PDB entry 8OPW | X-ray diffraction, 2.52 A resolution | chains C and D of the 4 polymer chains in the assembly

# Chain C (and D)
Protein: Putative acyltransferase Rv0859
Organism: Mycobacterium tuberculosis H37Rv
Notes: EC 2.3.1.-; chain D of this document is another copy of the same molecule, construct and numbering; everything in this record applies to it too
UniProtKB: O53871 (Y0859_MYCTU); numbering as in UniProt (aligned over 1-403)
Sequence (403 residues; each row starts with the number of its first residue):
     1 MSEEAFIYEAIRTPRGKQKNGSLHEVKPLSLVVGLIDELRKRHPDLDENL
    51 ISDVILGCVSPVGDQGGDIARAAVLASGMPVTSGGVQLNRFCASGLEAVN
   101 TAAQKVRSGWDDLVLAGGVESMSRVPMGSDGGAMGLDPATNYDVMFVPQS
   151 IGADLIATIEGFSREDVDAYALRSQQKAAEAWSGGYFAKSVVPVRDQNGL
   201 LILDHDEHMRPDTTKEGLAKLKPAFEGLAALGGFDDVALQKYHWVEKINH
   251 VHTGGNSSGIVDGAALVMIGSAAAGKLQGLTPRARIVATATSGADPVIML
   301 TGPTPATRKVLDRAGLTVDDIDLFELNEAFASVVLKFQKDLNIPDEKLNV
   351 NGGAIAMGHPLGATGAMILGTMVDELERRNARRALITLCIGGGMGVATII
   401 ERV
Not modelled in the structure: 1, 224-231 (chain D: 225-232)

# How chain C and chain D interact
Contacting residue pairs (110; chain C residue first):
  Ser2(C) with Met1(D)
  Lys27(C) with Leu136(D), hydrogen bond (side chain-backbone); Asp137(D)
  Leu29(C) with Ala133(D); Thr140(D)
  Asp53(C) with Arg90(D), salt bridge
  Pro61(C) with Pro61(D), hydrophobic; Asp130(D)
  Val62(C) with Val62(D), hydrophobic; Asp130(D)
  Gly63(C) with Asp130(D), hydrogen bond (backbone-backbone); Gly132(D), hydrogen bond (backbone-backbone); Ala133(D)
  Asp64(C) with Ala133(D)
  Gly66(C) with Asp130(D); Gly132(D); Ala133(D), hydrogen bond (backbone-backbone)
  Gly67(C) with Phe91(D); Asp130(D), hydrogen bond (backbone-side chain); Gly132(D)
  Asp68(C) with Asn89(D); Arg90(D); Phe91(D)
  Arg71(C) with Gly392(D), hydrogen bond (side chain-backbone); Gly393(D), hydrogen bond (side chain-backbone); Met394(D)
  Ala72(C) with Ala133(D), hydrophobic; Met134(D), hydrophobic
  Leu75(C) with Pro296(D), hydrophobic; Gly392(D)
  Val81(C) with Ala294(D); Pro296(D); Gly393(D)
  Thr82(C) with Ser292(D); Gly293(D)
  Gly84(C) with Arg90(D); Met394(D)
  Gly85(C) with Arg90(D); Met394(D)
  Val86(C) with Asn89(D); Arg90(D)
  Gln87(C) with Gln87(D), hydrogen bond; Leu88(D); Asn89(D), hydrogen bond (backbone-backbone)
  Leu88(C) with Gln87(D)
  Asn89(C) with Asp68(D); Val86(D); Gln87(D), hydrogen bond (backbone-backbone)
  Arg90(C) with Asp53(D), salt bridge; Asp68(D); Gly84(D); Gly85(D); Val86(D)
  Phe91(C) with Gly67(D); Asp68(D)
  Glu97(C) with Lys105(D), salt bridge
  Thr101(C) with Lys105(D), hydrogen bond
  Gln104(C) with Gln104(D); Lys105(D), hydrogen bond; Ser108(D); Trp110(D); Asp111(D)
  Lys105(C) with Glu97(D), salt bridge; Thr101(D); Gln104(D), hydrogen bond
  Arg107(C) with Met1(D), hydrogen bond (backbone-backbone); Ser108(D), hydrogen bond (side chain-backbone); Trp110(D)
  Ser108(C) with Met1(D); Gln104(D), hydrogen bond; Arg107(D), hydrogen bond (backbone-side chain)
  Trp110(C) with Gln104(D); Arg107(D); Val287(D); Ala288(D), hydrophobic; Thr289(D); Arg313(D), hydrogen bond (backbone-side chain)
  Asp111(C) with Gln104(D), hydrogen bond
  Asp130(C) with Pro61(D); Val62(D); Gly63(D), hydrogen bond (backbone-backbone); Gly66(D); Gly67(D), hydrogen bond (side chain-backbone)
  Gly131(C) with Gly63(D); Gly66(D); Gly67(D)
  Gly132(C) with Gly63(D), hydrogen bond (backbone-backbone); Gly66(D)
  Ala133(C) with Leu29(D), hydrophobic
  Met134(C) with Gly67(D); Ala72(D), hydrophobic; Leu75(D), hydrophobic
  Asp137(C) with Lys27(D), salt bridge
  Thr140(C) with Leu29(D)
  Val144(C) with Leu75(D), hydrophobic
  Val287(C) with Trp110(D)
  Ala288(C) with Trp110(D), hydrophobic
  Thr289(C) with Trp110(D)
  Thr291(C) with Ser52(D)
  Ser292(C) with Thr82(D)
  Gly293(C) with Val81(D); Thr82(D)
  Ala294(C) with Val81(D)
  Pro296(C) with Val81(D)
  Arg313(C) with Trp110(D), hydrogen bond (side chain-backbone)
  Gly392(C) with Arg71(D), hydrogen bond (backbone-side chain)
  Gly393(C) with Arg71(D)
  Met394(C) with Arg71(D); Gly84(D); Gly85(D)
Also at the interface, not in a pair above, chain C (58 interface residues in all): Ser52, Ile69, Ala76, Gly109, Leu136, Ile286
Also at the interface, not in a pair above, chain D (58 interface residues in all): Ser2, Asp64, Ala76, Gly131, Val144, Ile286, Thr291, Lys309

# Overview
The chain C/chain D interface involves 58 residues from each chain; the contacts include 24 hydrogen bonds and
5 salt bridges. Polar contacts include Asp53(C)-Arg90(D), Glu97(C)-Lys105(D) and Asp137(C)-Lys27(D).
Chain C and chain D are both Putative acyltransferase Rv0859 (Mycobacterium tuberculosis H37Rv); the
structure, Structure of Mycobacterium tuberculosis beta-oxidation trifunctional enzyme in complex with
Caffeine (Fragment-B-51), was determined by X-ray diffraction, deposited together with 8OPU, 8OPV, 8OPX, 8OPY,
8OQL, 8OQM and 10 further entries.
